Entry 7MZF (X-ray diffraction, 2.49 A resolution); this record covers chains A and H of the 3 polymer chains in the assembly.

== Chain A ==
Molecule: Spike protein S1
Organism: Severe acute respiratory syndrome coronavirus 2
Notes: fragment: Receptor Binding Domain (RBD)
Reference sequence: P0DTC2 (SPIKE_SARS2); residue numbers follow UniProt; this construct covers 331-527
Amino-acid sequence (205 residues; numbered 331 to 535; the number before each row is that of its first residue):
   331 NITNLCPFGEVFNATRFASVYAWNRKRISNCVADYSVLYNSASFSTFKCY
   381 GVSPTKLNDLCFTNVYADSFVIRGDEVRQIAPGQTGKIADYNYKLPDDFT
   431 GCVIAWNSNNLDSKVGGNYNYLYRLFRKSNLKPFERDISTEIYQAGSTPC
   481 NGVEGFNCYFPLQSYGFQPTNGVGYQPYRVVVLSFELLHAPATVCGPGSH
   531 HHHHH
Unresolved in the structure: 331-333, 530-535
Cystine bridges: Cys336-Cys361, Cys379-Cys432, Cys391-Cys525, Cys480-Cys488
Glycans and other covalent adducts: N-acetylglucosamine (NAG) linked to Asn343
Differences from the reference sequence: expression tag (528-535)
UniProt features mapped onto this chain:
  - region: Arg403 to Asp405 (Integrin-binding motif), Asn448 to Phe456 (Immunodominant HLA epitope recognized by the CD8+)
  - glycosylation (N-linked (GlcNAc...) asparagine): Asn331 (complex), Asn343 (complex)
  - natural variant: Gly339 (G339D: In strain: Omicron/BA.1, Omicron/BA.2 and 4 more; G339H: In strain: Omicron/BA.2.75, Omicron/XBB.1.5 and 1 more), Arg346 (R346K: In strain: Mu/B.1.621; R346T: In strain: Omicron/BQ.1.1, Omicron/XBB.1.5 and 1 more), Leu368 (L368I: In strain: Omicron/XBB.1.5, Omicron/EG.5.1), Ser371 (S371F: In strain: Omicron/BA.2, Omicron/BA.2.12.1 and 6 more; S371L: In strain: Omicron/BA.1), Ser373 (S373P: In strain: Omicron/BA.1, Omicron/BA.2 and 7 more), Ser375 (S375F: In strain: Omicron/BA.1, Omicron/BA.2 and 7 more), Thr376 (T376A: In strain: Omicron/BA.2, Omicron/BA.2.12.1 and 5 more), Asp405 (D405N: In strain: Omicron/BA.2, Omicron/BA.2.12.1 and 6 more), Arg408 (R408S: In strain: Omicron/BA.2, Omicron/BA.2.12.1 and 6 more), Lys417 (K417N: In strain: Beta/B.1.351, Omicron/BA.1 and 8 more; K417T: In strain: Gamma/P.1), Asn440 (N440K: In strain: Omicron/BA.1, Omicron/BA.2 and 7 more), Lys444 (K444T: In strain: Omicron/BQ.1.1), 16 further natural variant entries in UniProt
  - mutagenesis: Asn331 (N331Q: Reduced viral infectivity), Asn343 (N343Q: Reduced viral infectivity), Leu452 (L452R: Increased resistance to neutralizing antibodies. Decreases HLA binding to NF9 epitope. Increased binding affinity to human ACE2), Tyr453 (Y453F: Decreased HLA binding to NF9 epitope. Increased binding affinity to human ACE2), Ala475 (A475V: Increased resistance to neutralizing antibodies), Val483 (V483A: Increased resistance to neutralizing antibodies), Glu484 (E484D: Increased replication in human TMEM106B overexpressing cells), Phe490 (F490L: Increased resistance to neutralizing antibodies and human covalescent sera neutralization), Gln493 (Q493N: Reduced host ACE2-binding affinity in vitro; Q493Y: Reduced host ACE2-binding affinity in vitro), Asn501 (N501T: Reduced host ACE2-binding affinity in vitro; N501Y: Increased binding affinity to human ACE2), His519 (H519P: Increased resistance to human covalescent sera neutralization)

== Chain H ==
Molecule: PDI 37 heavy chain
Organism: Homo sapiens
Amino-acid sequence (224 residues; row label = number of the first residue in the row; note: 3 numbers in that range are skipped by the numbering (no residue carries them; nothing is unmodelled there); a row labelled like 82A-82C holds insertion residues (82A, then the next letters in order)):
     1 EVQLVESGGGLVQPGGSLRLSCAASEFIVSRNYMSWVRQAPGKGLEWVSV
    51 IYSGGTTYYADSVKGRFTISRDSSKNTLYLQM
82A-82C NSL
    83 RAEDTAVYYCARDRGDYLFDYWGQGTLVTVSSASTKGPSVFPLAPSS
   133 KSTSGGTAALGCLVKDYFPEPVTVSWNSGALTSGVHTFPAVLQSSGLYSL
   183 SSVVTVPSSSLGTQTYICNVNHKPSNTKVDKKVEPKSCDKTH
Unresolved in the structure: 133-137, 220-224
Cystine bridges: Cys22-Cys92, Cys144-Cys200

== How chain A and chain H interact ==
Contacting residue pairs (39):
  Thr415(A) - Thr56(H)
  Thr415(A) - Tyr58(H)  hydrogen bond
  Gly416(A) - Tyr52(H)
  Gly416(A) - Tyr58(H)  hydrogen bond (backbone-side chain)
  Lys417(A) - Tyr33(H)
  Lys417(A) - Tyr52(H)
  Lys417(A) - Asp98(H)  salt bridge
  Asp420(A) - Tyr52(H)
  Asp420(A) - Thr56(H)  hydrogen bond
  Tyr421(A) - Tyr33(H)
  Tyr421(A) - Tyr52(H)
  Tyr421(A) - Ser53(H)  hydrogen bond
  Tyr421(A) - Gly54(H)  hydrogen bond (side chain-backbone)
  Tyr453(A) - Asp98(H)  hydrogen bond
  Leu455(A) - Tyr33(H)  hydrogen bond (backbone-side chain)
  Leu455(A) - Gly97(H)
  Leu455(A) - Asp98(H)
  Phe456(A) - Arg96(H)
  Arg457(A) - Ser53(H)  hydrogen bond (backbone-side chain)
  Lys458(A) - Ser53(H)  hydrogen bond (backbone-side chain)
  Lys458(A) - Gly54(H)
  Asn460(A) - Gly54(H)
  Tyr473(A) - Arg31(H)  hydrogen bond (side chain-backbone)
  Tyr473(A) - Ser53(H)
  Gln474(A) - Arg31(H)  hydrogen bond (backbone-side chain)
  Ala475(A) - Ile28(H)  hydrogen bond (backbone-backbone)
  Ala475(A) - Asn32(H)  hydrogen bond (backbone-side chain)
  Ala475(A) - Arg94(H)
  Gly476(A) - Glu26(H)
  Gly476(A) - Ile28(H)
  Ser477(A) - Glu26(H)  hydrogen bond (backbone-backbone)
  Ser477(A) - Ile28(H)
  Thr478(A) - Glu26(H)
  Phe486(A) - Phe27(H)  hydrophobic
  Phe486(A) - Arg94(H)
  Asn487(A) - Glu26(H)
  Asn487(A) - Phe27(H)
  Asn487(A) - Arg94(H)  hydrogen bond
  Tyr489(A) - Arg94(H)  hydrogen bond
Also at the interface, not in a pair above, chain A (21 interface residues in all): Ser459
Also at the interface, not in a pair above, chain H (17 interface residues in all): Val2, Asp102
The authors on this interface:
  - epitope / paratope residues, chain A: Lys417(A)

== Overview ==
Chain A and chain H form an interface of 21 and 17 residues respectively, with 16 hydrogen bonds and 1 salt
bridge. Polar contacts include Lys417(A)-Asp98(H), Thr415(A)-Tyr58(H) and Gly416(A)-Tyr58(H).
N-acetylglucosamine is covalently linked to Asn343(A). UniProt lists 11 mutagenesis sites on chain A. The
paper reports the epitope/paratope residue Lys417(A).
Here chain A is Spike protein S1 (Severe acute respiratory syndrome coronavirus 2) and chain H is PDI 37 heavy
chain (Homo sapiens). Entry 7MZF (SARS-CoV-2 receptor binding domain bound to Fab PDI 37) was determined by
X-ray diffraction (same publication as 7MZH, 7MZJ and 7MZK).
